4LDZ - chains A and B; structure by X-ray diffraction, 2.31 A resolution.

[Chain A (and B)]
Name: Transcriptional regulatory protein DesR
Organism: Bacillus subtilis subsp. subtilis
Notes: chain B of this document is another copy of the same molecule, construct and numbering; everything in this record applies to it too
Reference sequence: O34723 (DESR_BACSU); residue numbers follow UniProt; this construct covers 1-199
Sequence (203 residues; each row starts with the number of its first residue; numbers below 1 keep their minus sign (Gly-3 is residue -3)):
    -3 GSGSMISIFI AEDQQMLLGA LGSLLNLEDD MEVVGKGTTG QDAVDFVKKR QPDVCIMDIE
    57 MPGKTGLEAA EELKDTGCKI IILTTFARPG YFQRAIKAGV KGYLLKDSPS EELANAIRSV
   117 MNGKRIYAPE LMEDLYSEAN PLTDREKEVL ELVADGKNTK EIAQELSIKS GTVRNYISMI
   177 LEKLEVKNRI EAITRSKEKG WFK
Unresolved in the structure: -3 to -2, 195-199 (chain B: -3 to -1, 188-199)
Sequence notes: expression tag (-3 to 0)
Metal / ion sites: Mg2+: Asp9, Asp54, Glu56; Na+: Asn22, Glu24, Met27; beryllium trifluoride ion near Asp54 (its only coordinating residue here)
What the authors report for this chain:
  - post-translational modification sites: Asp54 (citing earlier work)
  - binding site for beryllium trifluoride ion: Asp54
  - Mg2+ coordination: Asp9
  - self-association interface (contacts with another copy of this molecule); pairs are residue here / residue on that copy: Gln10-Thr81, Met12, Arg121
  - mutagenesis - R121A: decreased binding to Pdes promoter
  - mutagenesis - M12A, M12A/A16R: abolished binding to DNA
  - mutagenesis - M12A, M12A/A16R: decreased catalytic activity on autophosphorylation
  - mutagenesis - M12A, R121A: unchanged binding to DesK
  - mutagenesis - M12A/A16R: abolished binding to DesK
  - mutagenesis - M12A/A16R, M12D, R121A: abolished signaling in response to cold shock
  - mutagenesis - M12A, D54A, D54N: unchanged signaling

[Chain A / chain B interface]
Contacting residue pairs (37):
  Asp9(A) with Asp103(B)
  Gln10(A) with Thr81(B); Lys102(B); Asp103(B)
  Gln11(A) with Lys102(B); Asp103(B); Ser104(B); Pro105(B)
  Met12(A) with Leu17(B), hydrophobic; Leu79(B), hydrophobic; Lys102(B), hydrogen bond (backbone-backbone); Ser104(B), hydrogen bond (backbone-backbone); Ser106(B)
  Leu13(A) with Leu13(B), hydrophobic
  Gly15(A) with Ser106(B)
  Ala16(A) with Ala16(B), hydrophobic
  Ser19(A) with Leu23(B)
  Leu20(A) with Ser19(B)
  Gly59(A) with Thr139(B); Arg141(B), hydrogen bond (backbone-side chain)
  Lys60(A) with Arg141(B)
  Glu64(A) with Arg141(B), salt bridge
  Leu79(A) with Met12(B), hydrophobic
  Thr81(A) with Gln10(B), hydrogen bond
  Lys102(A) with Gln10(B); Gln11(B), hydrogen bond (backbone-backbone); Met12(B), hydrogen bond (backbone-backbone)
  Asp103(A) with Asp9(B); Gln10(B); Gln11(B), hydrogen bond (side chain-backbone)
  Ser104(A) with Gln11(B); Met12(B), hydrogen bond (backbone-backbone)
  Pro105(A) with Gln11(B); Met12(B)
  Ser106(A) with Met12(B); Gly15(B); Ala16(B)
Interface residues without a listed pair, chain A (23 interface residues in all): Leu17, Leu23, Leu101, Leu109
Interface residues without a listed pair, chain B (22 interface residues in all): Leu20, Leu101, Leu109

[Overview]
23 residues of chain A and 22 residues of chain B are in contact, with 8 hydrogen bonds and 1 salt bridge.
Polar contacts include Glu64(A)-Arg141(B), Gly59(A)-Arg141(B) and Thr81(A)-Gln10(B). From the paper: a binding
site for beryllium trifluoride ion at Asp54(A); M12A/A16R, M12D and R121A of chain A abolish signaling in
response to cold shock; 6 substitutions were tested in all.
Both chains are Transcriptional regulatory protein DesR (Bacillus subtilis subsp. subtilis). Entry 4LDZ
(Crystal structure of the full-length response regulator DesR in the active state) was determined by X-ray
diffraction (same publication as 4LE0, 4LE1 and 4LE2).
